Entry 5MRP (X-ray diffraction, 1.90 A resolution); this record covers chain A.

== Chain A ==
Protein: 2-C-methyl-D-erythritol 4-phosphate cytidylyltransferase, chloroplastic
Organism: Arabidopsis thaliana
Notes: EC 2.7.7.60
Reference sequence: P69834 (ISPD_ARATH); residue numbers follow UniProt; this construct covers 76-302
Sequence (228 residues; row label = number of the first residue in the row):
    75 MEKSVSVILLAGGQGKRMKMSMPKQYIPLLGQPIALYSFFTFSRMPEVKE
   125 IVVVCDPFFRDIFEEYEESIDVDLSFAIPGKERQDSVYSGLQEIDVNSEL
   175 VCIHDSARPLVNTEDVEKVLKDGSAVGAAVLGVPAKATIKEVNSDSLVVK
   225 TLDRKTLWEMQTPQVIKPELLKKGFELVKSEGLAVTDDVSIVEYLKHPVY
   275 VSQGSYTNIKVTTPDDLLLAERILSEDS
Disordered / not traced: 75, 87-96, 225-229, 300-302
Construct notes: initiating methionine (75); conflict S149 (Arg in P69834); engineered mutation A258 (Glu in P69834)
Bound ions: Cd2+ site 1: E121, E191, H271; Cd2+ site 2: E138, E141, D169; Cd2+ site 3 near E167 (its only coordinating residue here); K+ near D290 (its only coordinating residue here)
Ligand contacts: Azolopyrimidine (6BC; 5-chloro-7-hydroxy-6-(phenylmethyl)pyrazolo[1,5-a]pyrimidine-3-carbonitrile): R157, Q158, V161, I177, A202, A203, V204, Q238, V239, I240, L245, V259, D261, D262, V263, S264, I265, V266, V273

== Overview ==
Chain A binds Azolopyrimidine. E121, E191 and H271 form the Cd2+ site 1. E138, E141 and D169 coordinate Cd2+
site 2.
Chain A is 2-C-methyl-D-erythritol 4-phosphate cytidylyltransferase, chloroplastic (Arabidopsis thaliana); the
structure, Arabidopsis thaliana IspD Glu258Ala mutant in complex with Azolopyrimidine (2), was determined by
X-ray diffraction together with 5MRM, 5MRN, 5MRO and 5MRQ from the same study.
